PDB entry 7VAM | electron microscopy, 3.20 A resolution | chains A and G of the 12 polymer chains in the assembly

== Chain A ==
Name: V-type ATP synthase alpha chain
From: Thermus thermophilus HB8
Notes: EC 7.1.2.2
Reference sequence: Q56403 (VATA_THET8); numbering as in UniProt (aligned over 1-578)
Amino-acid sequence (578 residues; numbered 1 to 578; the number before each row is that of its first residue):
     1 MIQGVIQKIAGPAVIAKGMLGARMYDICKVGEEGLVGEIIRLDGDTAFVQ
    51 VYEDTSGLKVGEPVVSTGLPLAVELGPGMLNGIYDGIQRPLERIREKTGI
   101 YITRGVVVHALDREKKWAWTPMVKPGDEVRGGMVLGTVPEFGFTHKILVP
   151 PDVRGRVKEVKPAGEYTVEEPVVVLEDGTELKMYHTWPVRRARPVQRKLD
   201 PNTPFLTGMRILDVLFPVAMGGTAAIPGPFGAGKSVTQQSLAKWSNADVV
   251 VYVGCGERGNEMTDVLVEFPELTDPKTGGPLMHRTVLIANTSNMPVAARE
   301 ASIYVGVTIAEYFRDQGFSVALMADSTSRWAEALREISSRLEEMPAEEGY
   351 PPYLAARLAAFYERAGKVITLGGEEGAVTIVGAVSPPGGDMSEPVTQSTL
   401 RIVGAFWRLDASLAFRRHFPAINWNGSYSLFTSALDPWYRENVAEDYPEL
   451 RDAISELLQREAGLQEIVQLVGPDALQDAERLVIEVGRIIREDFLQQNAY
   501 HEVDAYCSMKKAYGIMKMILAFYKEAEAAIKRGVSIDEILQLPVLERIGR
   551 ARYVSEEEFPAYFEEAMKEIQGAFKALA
Construct notes: conflict Ala232 (Ser in Q56403), Ser235 (Thr in Q56403)
Ligand contacts: ADP (adenosine-5'-diphosphate): Met209, Pro229, Phe230, Gly231, Ala232, Gly233, Lys234, Ser235, Val236, Arg258, Glu261, Phe419, Pro420, Gln497, Asn498, Ala499, Tyr500

== Chain G ==
Name: V-type ATP synthase subunit D
From: Thermus thermophilus HB8
Reference sequence: O87880 (VATD_THET8); residue numbers follow UniProt; this construct covers 1-223
Amino-acid sequence (223 residues; each row starts with the number of its first residue):
     1 MSQVSPTRMNLLQRRGQLRLAQKGVDLLKKKRDALVAEFFGLVREAMEAR
    51 KALDQAAKEAYAALLLAQAFDGPEVVAGAALGVPPLEGVEAEVENVWGSK
   101 VPRLKATFPDGALLSPVGTPAYTLEASRAFRRYAEALIRVANTETRLKKI
   151 GEEIKKTTRRVNALEQVVIPGIRAQIRFIQQVLEQREREDTFRLKRIKGK
   201 IEAREAEEEGGRPNPQVEIGAGL
Unresolved in the structure: 1-3, 210-223

== How chain A and chain G interact ==
Pairs across the interface - 12 pairs, chain A then chain G:
  Glu342(A) - Ile201(G)
  Glu342(A) - Arg204(G)  salt bridge
  Met344(A) - Leu194(G)  hydrophobic
  Pro345(A) - Leu194(G)
  Gly388(A) - Met9(G)
  Gly389(A) - Met9(G)
  Asp390(A) - Arg8(G)
  Asp390(A) - Met9(G)  hydrogen bond (side chain-backbone)
  Ser392(A) - Arg8(G)
  Glu466(A) - Leu20(G)
  Leu470(A) - Gly24(G)
  Leu470(A) - Arg160(G)
Interface residues without a listed pair, chain A (11 interface residues in all): Ile467, Val471
Interface residues without a listed pair, chain G (12 interface residues in all): Leu12, Leu27, Leu28, Leu164

== Overview ==
11 residues of chain A face 12 of chain G across their interface, with 1 hydrogen bond and 1 salt bridge.
Among the polar pairs are Glu342(A)-Arg204(G) and Asp390(A)-Met9(G). Ligands of chain A: ADP.
Here chain A is V-type ATP synthase alpha chain and chain G is V-type ATP synthase subunit D, both from
Thermus thermophilus HB8. Entry 7VAM (V1EG of V/A-ATPase from Thermus thermophilus, high ATP, state1-2) was
determined by electron microscopy (same publication as 7VAI, 7VAJ, 7VAK, 7VAL, 7VAN, 7VAO and 11 further
entries).
